Entry 6EBM (electron microscopy, 4.00 A resolution); this record covers chains F and H of the 4 polymer chains in the assembly.

[Chain F (and H)]
Molecule: Potassium voltage-gated channel subfamily A member 2, Potassium voltage-gated channel subfamily B member 2 chimera
Source organism: Rattus norvegicus
Notes: chain H of this document is another copy of the same molecule, construct and numbering; everything in this record applies to it too
UniProtKB: chimeric construct of P63142, Q63099: residues 1-266 from P63142 (KCNA2_RAT) positions 1-266 (same numbers); residues 267-298 from Q63099 positions 278-309 (UniProt number = residue number + 11); residues 299-495 from P63142 (KCNA2_RAT) positions 303-499 (UniProt number = residue number + 4)
Amino-acid sequence (513 residues; row label = number of the first residue in the row; numbers below 1 keep their minus sign (Met-17 is residue -17)):
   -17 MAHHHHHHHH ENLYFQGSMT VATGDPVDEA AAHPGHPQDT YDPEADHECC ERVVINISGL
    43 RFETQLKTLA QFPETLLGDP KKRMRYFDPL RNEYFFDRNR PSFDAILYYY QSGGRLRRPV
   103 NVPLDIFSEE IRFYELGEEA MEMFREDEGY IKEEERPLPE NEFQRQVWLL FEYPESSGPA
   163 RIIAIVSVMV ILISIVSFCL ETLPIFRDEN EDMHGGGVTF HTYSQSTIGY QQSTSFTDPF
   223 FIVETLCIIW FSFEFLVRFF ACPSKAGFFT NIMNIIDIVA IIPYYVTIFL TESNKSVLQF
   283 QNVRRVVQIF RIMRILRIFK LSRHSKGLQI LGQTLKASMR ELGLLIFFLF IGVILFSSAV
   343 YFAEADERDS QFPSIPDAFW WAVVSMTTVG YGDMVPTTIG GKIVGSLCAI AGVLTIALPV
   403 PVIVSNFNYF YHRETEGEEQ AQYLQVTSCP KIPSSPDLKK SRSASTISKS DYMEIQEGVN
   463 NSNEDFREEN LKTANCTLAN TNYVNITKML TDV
Not modelled in the structure: -17 to 119, 418-495
Construct notes: expression tag (-17 to 0); conflict His15 (Leu in P63142), Gln207 (Asn in P63142)
Curated features (UniProtKB/Swiss-Prot):
  - glycosylation: Asn276 (N-linked (GlcNAc...) asparagine)

[Chain F / chain H interface]
Contacting residue pairs (48):
  Thr184(F) - Tyr343(H)
  Thr184(F) - Pro355(H)
  Thr184(F) - Ser356(H)
  Thr184(F) - Ile357(H)
  Leu185(F) - Ser356(H)
  Pro186(F) - Ser356(H)
  Arg189(F) - Pro355(H)  hydrogen bond (side chain-backbone)
  Gln290(F) - Asp348(H)
  Arg293(F) - Phe344(H)
  Ile294(F) - Phe344(H)  hydrophobic
  Ile297(F) - Ser340(H)
  Leu298(F) - Leu337(H)  hydrophobic
  Ile300(F) - Ile333(H)  hydrophobic
  Phe301(F) - Leu337(H)  hydrophobic
  Leu303(F) - Phe329(H)  hydrophobic
  Ser307(F) - Phe329(H)
  Gly309(F) - Phe330(H)
  Leu310(F) - Phe329(H)  hydrophobic
  Leu310(F) - Phe330(H)  hydrophobic
  Leu313(F) - Leu400(H)  hydrophobic
  Leu331(F) - Ile392(H)  hydrophobic
  Trp362(F) - Pro378(H)  hydrophobic
  Trp362(F) - Lys384(H)
  Trp362(F) - Ser388(H)
  Val365(F) - Ser388(H)
  Thr369(F) - Thr370(H)
  Thr369(F) - Ala391(H)
  Thr370(F) - Thr370(H)
  Val371(F) - Thr370(H)
  Val371(F) - Val371(H)
  Val371(F) - Gly372(H)
  Val371(F) - Ala391(H)  hydrophobic
  Gly372(F) - Gly372(H)
  Tyr373(F) - Trp363(H)
  Tyr373(F) - Ser367(H)  hydrogen bond
  Tyr373(F) - Gly372(H)
  Tyr373(F) - Tyr373(H)
  Tyr373(F) - Gly374(H)
  Tyr373(F) - Val377(H)  hydrophobic
  Ile398(F) - Val395(H)  hydrophobic
  Val406(F) - Ala399(H)
  Val406(F) - Leu400(H)
  Val406(F) - Pro403(H)  hydrophobic
  Phe409(F) - Leu326(H)  hydrophobic
  Phe409(F) - Phe330(H)  hydrophobic
  Phe409(F) - Leu400(H)
  Tyr413(F) - Glu323(H)  hydrogen bond
  Tyr413(F) - Leu326(H)  hydrophobic
Other interface residues (no listed pair), chain F (37 interface residues in all): Leu174, Phe180, Cys181, Leu324, Leu327, Ile328, Asp375, Val402, Ile405
Other interface residues (no listed pair), chain H (38 interface residues in all): Arg322, Phe332, Ile336, Pro358, Phe361, Gly387, Leu396, Pro401

[Summary]
The interface between chain F and chain H involves 37 residues on one side and 38 on the other, with 3
hydrogen bonds. Among the polar pairs are Arg189(F)-Pro355(H), Tyr373(F)-Ser367(H) and Tyr413(F)-Glu323(H).
Chain F and chain H are both Potassium voltage-gated channel subfamily A member 2, Potassium voltage-gated
channel subfamily B member 2 chimera (Rattus norvegicus); the structure, The voltage-activated Kv1.2-2.1
paddle chimera channel in lipid nanodiscs, transmembrane domain of subunit alpha, was determined by electron
microscopy (same publication as 6EBK and 6EBL).
